4ZJL - chains A and B of the 3 polymer chains in the assembly; structure by X-ray diffraction, 3.47 A resolution.

== Chain A (and B) ==
Name: Multidrug efflux pump subunit AcrB
Organism: Escherichia coli str. K-12 substr. MG1655
Notes: chain B of this document is another copy of the same molecule, construct and numbering; everything in this record applies to it too
Reference sequence: P31224 (ACRB_ECOLI); residues 1-1049 here = UniProt positions 1-1049
Chain sequence (1049 residues; row label = number of the first residue in the row):
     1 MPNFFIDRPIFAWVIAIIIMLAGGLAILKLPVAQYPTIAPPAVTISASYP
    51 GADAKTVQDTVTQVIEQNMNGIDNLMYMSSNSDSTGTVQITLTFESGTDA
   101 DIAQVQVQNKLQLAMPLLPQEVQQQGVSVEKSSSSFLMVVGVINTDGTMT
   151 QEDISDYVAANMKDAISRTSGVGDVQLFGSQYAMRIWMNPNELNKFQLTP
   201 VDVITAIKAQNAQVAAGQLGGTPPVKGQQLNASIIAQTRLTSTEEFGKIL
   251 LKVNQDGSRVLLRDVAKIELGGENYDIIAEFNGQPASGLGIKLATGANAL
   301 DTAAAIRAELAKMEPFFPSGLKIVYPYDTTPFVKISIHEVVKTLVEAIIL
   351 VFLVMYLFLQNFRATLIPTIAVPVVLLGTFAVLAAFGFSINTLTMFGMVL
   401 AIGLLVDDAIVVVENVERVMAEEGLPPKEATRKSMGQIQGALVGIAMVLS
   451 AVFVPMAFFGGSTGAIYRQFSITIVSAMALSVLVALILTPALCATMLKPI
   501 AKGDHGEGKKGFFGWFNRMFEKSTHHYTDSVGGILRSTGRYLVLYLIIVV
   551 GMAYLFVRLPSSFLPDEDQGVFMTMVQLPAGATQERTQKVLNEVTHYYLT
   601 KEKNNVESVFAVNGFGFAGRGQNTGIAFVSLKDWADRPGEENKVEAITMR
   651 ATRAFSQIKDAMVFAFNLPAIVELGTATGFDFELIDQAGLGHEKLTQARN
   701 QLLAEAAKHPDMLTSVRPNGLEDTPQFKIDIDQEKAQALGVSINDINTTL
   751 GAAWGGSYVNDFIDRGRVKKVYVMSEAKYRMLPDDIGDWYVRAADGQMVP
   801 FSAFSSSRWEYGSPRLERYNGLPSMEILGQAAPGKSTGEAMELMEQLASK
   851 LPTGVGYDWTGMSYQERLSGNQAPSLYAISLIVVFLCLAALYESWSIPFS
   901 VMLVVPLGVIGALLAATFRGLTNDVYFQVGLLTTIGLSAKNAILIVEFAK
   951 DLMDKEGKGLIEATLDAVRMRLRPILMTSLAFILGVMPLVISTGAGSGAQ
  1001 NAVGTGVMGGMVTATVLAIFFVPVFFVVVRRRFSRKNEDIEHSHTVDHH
Not modelled in the structure: 1, 1046-1049 (chain B: 1, 1044-1049)
Bound ions: Ni2+: His525, Asp529 (shared with His525(B), Asp529(B) of chain B)
Ligand contacts: erythromycin a (ERY): Ser79, Asn81, Gln89, Ser134, Ser135, Phe136, Lys292, Met573, Met575, Phe615, Gly616, Phe617, Ala618, Ile626, Glu673, Asp681, Glu683, Glu826, Leu828, Thr860, Gly861, Met862
Swiss-Prot annotation at these positions:
  - mutagenesis: His526 (H526Y: Partially restores chloramphenicol resistance to an AcrZ G30R mutant)
What the authors report for this chain:
  - binding site for erythromycin a: Phe617

== Interface between chain A and chain B ==
Contacting residue pairs (119):
  Arg8(A) with Glu893(B)
  Pro9(A) with Glu893(B)
  Ile10(A) with Ala889(B); Glu893(B), hydrogen bond (backbone-side chain); Trp895(B)
  Phe11(A) with Ala890(B); Glu893(B)
  Trp13(A) with Trp895(B), hydrophobic
  Val14(A) with Leu886(B); Ala889(B), hydrophobic; Trp895(B), hydrophobic
  Ile17(A) with Leu886(B), hydrophobic
  Ile18(A) with Leu886(B), hydrophobic
  Leu25(A) with Ile879(B), hydrophobic
  Asp101(A) with Asp73(B); Ile102(B); Gln106(B)
  Val105(A) with Val105(B), hydrophobic
  Gln108(A) with Asn109(B), hydrogen bond (side chain-backbone); Lys110(B); Leu113(B)
  Leu111(A) with Leu113(B), hydrophobic
  Gln112(A) with Gln112(B); Leu113(B)
  Met115(A) with Pro116(B), hydrophobic
  Gln123(A) with Pro116(B)
  Gln124(A) with Leu117(B)
  Val127(A) with Leu113(B)
  Val129(A) with Lys110(B), hydrogen bond (backbone-side chain)
  Lys131(A) with Asp73(B), salt bridge
  Asp164(A) with Gln67(B)
  Ser167(A) with Asn70(B); Gly71(B), hydrogen bond (backbone-backbone)
  Arg168(A) with Met69(B); Leu75(B); Met78(B); Asn820(B), hydrogen bond (side chain-backbone); Gly821(B)
  Ser170(A) with Asp73(B); Asn74(B), hydrogen bond (side chain-backbone); Leu75(B)
  Val172(A) with Gly71(B)
  Gln181(A) with Gln67(B)
  Gln210(A) with Gln733(B)
  Gln213(A) with Thr56(B), hydrogen bond; Thr60(B)
  Val214(A) with Asn747(B)
  Ala215(A) with Pro50(B); Gly751(B)
  Ala216(A) with Gly51(B), hydrogen bond (backbone-backbone); Leu750(B); Trp754(B); Gly755(B), hydrogen bond (backbone-backbone)
  Gly217(A) with Gly51(B), hydrogen bond (backbone-backbone); Trp754(B); Gly755(B)
  Gln218(A) with Ser84(B); Trp754(B), hydrogen bond (backbone-backbone)
  Leu219(A) with Phe727(B), hydrophobic; Trp754(B), hydrophobic; Met781(B); Pro783(B), hydrophobic
  Gly220(A) with Gln622(B), hydrogen bond (backbone-side chain); Met781(B), hydrogen bond (backbone-backbone)
  Gly221(A) with Gln622(B); Arg780(B)
  Thr222(A) with Tyr275(B), hydrogen bond (side chain-backbone); Asp276(B); Gln584(B), hydrogen bond; Gln622(B); Arg780(B)
  Pro223(A) with Trp187(B), hydrophobic; Tyr275(B), hydrophobic; Ala777(B); Arg780(B)
  Pro224(A) with Met781(B), hydrophobic
  Val225(A) with Ala777(B), hydrophobic; Lys778(B); Met781(B)
  Lys226(A) with Glu585(B)
  Gly227(A) with Glu585(B)
  Gln228(A) with Thr583(B), hydrogen bond (backbone-side chain); Met781(B)
  Gln229(A) with Thr583(B); Arg586(B)
  Leu230(A) with Gly581(B); Trp809(B), hydrophobic
  Asn231(A) with Gly581(B), hydrogen bond (backbone-backbone); Ala582(B); Gln622(B), hydrogen bond
  Ala232(A) with Pro725(B)
  Ser233(A) with Gln726(B); Phe727(B), hydrogen bond (backbone-backbone)
  Ile234(A) with Phe727(B); Ile729(B), hydrophobic; Trp754(B), hydrophobic
  Ile235(A) with Gln726(B); Phe727(B), hydrogen bond (backbone-backbone); Lys728(B); Ile729(B), hydrogen bond (backbone-backbone)
  Ala236(A) with Lys728(B), hydrogen bond (backbone-side chain); Leu750(B), hydrophobic
  Gln237(A) with Asn747(B), hydrogen bond
  Thr238(A) with Lys728(B)
  Arg239(A) with Asp59(B), hydrogen bond (side chain-backbone)
  Leu250(A) with Glu734(B); Gln737(B)
  Arg259(A) with Glu734(B), salt bridge
  Phe316(A) with Gln687(B); Val855(B); Gly856(B)
  Ile763(A) with Asp59(B)
  Arg765(A) with Gly689(B); Leu690(B)
  Gly766(A) with Gln63(B), hydrogen bond (backbone-side chain)
  Arg767(A) with Gln63(B); Gln67(B), hydrogen bond
  Val768(A) with Gln63(B), hydrogen bond (backbone-side chain); Gln67(B)
Other interface residues (no listed pair), chain A (70 interface residues in all): Asp7, Ile102, Gln104, Ser128, Glu130, Asn161, Ala209, Val253
Other interface residues (no listed pair), chain B (78 interface residues in all): Tyr49, Ala52, Asp53, Lys55, Glu66, Thr85, Ile743, Met774, Leu782, Glu810, Gly854, Ser894

== Summary ==
Chain A and chain B form an interface of 70 and 78 residues respectively, with 27 hydrogen bonds and 2 salt
bridges. Polar contacts include Lys131(A)-Asp73(B), Arg259(A)-Glu734(B) and Ile10(A)-Glu893(B). Chain A binds
erythromycin a. Curated annotation (UniProt) lists one mutagenesis site on chain A. The paper reports a
binding site for erythromycin a at Phe617(A).
Chain A and chain B are both Multidrug efflux pump subunit AcrB (Escherichia coli str. K-12 substr. MG1655);
the structure, Crystal structure of AcrB in complex with antibiotic in P21 space group, was determined by
X-ray diffraction together with 4ZIT, 4ZIV, 4ZIW, 4ZJO and 4ZJQ from the same study.
